6UU6 - chains CCC and DDD of the 9 polymer chains in the assembly; structure by X-ray diffraction, 4.20 A resolution (low resolution: residue-level contacts below are approximate; hydrogen-bond / salt-bridge calls are withheld).

Chain CCC:
Molecule: DNA-directed RNA polymerase subunit beta
From: Escherichia coli
Notes: EC 2.7.7.6
Reference sequence: P0A8V4 (RPOB_ECO57); residues 1-1342 here = UniProt positions 1-1342
Chain sequence (1342 residues; numbered 1 to 1342; the number before each row is that of its first residue):
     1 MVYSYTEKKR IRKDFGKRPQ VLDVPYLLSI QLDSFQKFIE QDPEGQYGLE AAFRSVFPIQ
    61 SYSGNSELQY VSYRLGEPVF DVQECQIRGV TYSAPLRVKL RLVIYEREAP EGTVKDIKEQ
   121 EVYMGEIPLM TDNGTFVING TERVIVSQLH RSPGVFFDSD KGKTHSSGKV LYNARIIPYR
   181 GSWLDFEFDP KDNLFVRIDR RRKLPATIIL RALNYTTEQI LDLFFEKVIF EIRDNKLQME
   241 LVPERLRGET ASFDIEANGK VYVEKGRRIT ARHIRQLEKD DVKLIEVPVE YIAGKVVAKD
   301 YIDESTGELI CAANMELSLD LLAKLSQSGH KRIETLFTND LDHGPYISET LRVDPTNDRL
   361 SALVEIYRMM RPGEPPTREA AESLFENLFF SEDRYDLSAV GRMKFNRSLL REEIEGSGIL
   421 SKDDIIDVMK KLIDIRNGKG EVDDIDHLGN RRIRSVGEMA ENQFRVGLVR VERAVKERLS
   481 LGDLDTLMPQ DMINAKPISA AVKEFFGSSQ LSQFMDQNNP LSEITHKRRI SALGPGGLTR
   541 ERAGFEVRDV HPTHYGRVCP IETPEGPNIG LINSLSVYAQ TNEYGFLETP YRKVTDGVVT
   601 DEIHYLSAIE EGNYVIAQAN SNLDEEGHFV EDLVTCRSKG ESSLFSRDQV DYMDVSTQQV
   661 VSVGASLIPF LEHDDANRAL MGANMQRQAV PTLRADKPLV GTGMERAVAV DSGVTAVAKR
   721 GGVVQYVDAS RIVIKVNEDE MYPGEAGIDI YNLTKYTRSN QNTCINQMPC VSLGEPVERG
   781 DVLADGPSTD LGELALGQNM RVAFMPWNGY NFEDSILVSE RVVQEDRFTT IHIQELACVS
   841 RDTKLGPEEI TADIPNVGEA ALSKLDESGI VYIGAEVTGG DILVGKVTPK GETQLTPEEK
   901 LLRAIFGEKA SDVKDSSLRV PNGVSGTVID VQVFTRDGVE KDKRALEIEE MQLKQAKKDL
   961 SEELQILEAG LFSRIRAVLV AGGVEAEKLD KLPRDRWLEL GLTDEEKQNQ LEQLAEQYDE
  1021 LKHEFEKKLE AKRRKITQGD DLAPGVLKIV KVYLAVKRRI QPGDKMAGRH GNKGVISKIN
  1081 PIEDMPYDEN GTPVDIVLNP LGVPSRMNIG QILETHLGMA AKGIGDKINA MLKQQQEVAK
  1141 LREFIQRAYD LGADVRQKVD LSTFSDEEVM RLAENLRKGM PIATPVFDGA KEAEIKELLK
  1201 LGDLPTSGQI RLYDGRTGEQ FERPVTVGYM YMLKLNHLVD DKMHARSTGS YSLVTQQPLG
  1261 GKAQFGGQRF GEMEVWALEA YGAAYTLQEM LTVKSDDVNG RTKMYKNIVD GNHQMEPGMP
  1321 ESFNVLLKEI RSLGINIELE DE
Not modelled in the structure: 1

Chain DDD:
Molecule: DNA-directed RNA polymerase subunit beta'
From: Escherichia coli
Notes: EC 2.7.7.6
Reference sequence: P0A8T7 (RPOC_ECOLI); residues 1-1407 here = UniProt positions 1-1407
Chain sequence (1407 residues; row label = number of the first residue in the row):
     1 MKDLLKFLKA QTKTEEFDAI KIALASPDMI RSWSFGEVKK PETINYRTFK PERDGLFCAR
    61 IFGPVKDYEC LCGKYKRLKH RGVICEKCGV EVTQTKVRRE RMGHIELASP TAHIWFLKSL
   121 PSRIGLLLDM PLRDIERVLY FESYVVIEGG MTNLERQQIL TEEQYLDALE EFGDEFDAKM
   181 GAEAIQALLK SMDLEQECEQ LREELNETNS ETKRKKLTKR IKLLEAFVQS GNKPEWMILT
   241 VLPVLPPDLR PLVPLDGGRF ATSDLNDLYR RVINRNNRLK RLLDLAAPDI IVRNEKRMLQ
   301 EAVDALLDNG RRGRAITGSN KRPLKSLADM IKGKQGRFRQ NLLGKRVDYS GRSVITVGPY
   361 LRLHQCGLPK KMALELFKPF IYGKLELRGL ATTIKAAKKM VEREEAVVWD ILDEVIREHP
   421 VLLNRAPTLH RLGIQAFEPV LIEGKAIQLH PLVCAAYNAD FDGDQMAVHV PLTLEAQLEA
   481 RALMMSTNNI LSPANGEPII VPSQDVVLGL YYMTRDCVNA KGEGMVLTGP KEAERLYRSG
   541 LASLHARVKV RITEYEKDAN GELVAKTSLK DTTVGRAILW MIVPKGLPYS IVNQALGKKA
   601 ISKMLNTCYR ILGLKPTVIF ADQIMYTGFA YAARSGASVG IDDMVIPEKK HEIISEAEAE
   661 VAEIQEQFQS GLVTAGERYN KVIDIWAAAN DRVSKAMMDN LQTETVINRD GQEEKQVSFN
   721 SIYMMADSGA RGSAAQIRQL AGMRGLMAKP DGSIIETPIT ANFREGLNVL QYFISTHGAR
   781 KGLADTALKT ANSGYLTRRL VDVAQDLVVT EDDCGTHEGI MMTPVIEGGD VKEPLRDRVL
   841 GRVTAEDVLK PGTADILVPR NTLLHEQWCD LLEENSVDAV KVRSVVSCDT DFGVCAHCYG
   901 RDLARGHIIN KGEAIGVIAA QSIGEPGTQL TMRTFHIGGA ASRAAAESSI QVKNKGSIKL
   961 SNVKSVVNSS GKLVITSRNT ELKLIDEFGR TKESYKVPYG AVLAKGDGEQ VAGGETVANW
  1021 DPHTMPVITE VSGFVRFTDM IDGQTITRQT DELTGLSSLV VLDSAERTAG GKDLRPALKI
  1081 VDAQGNDVLI PGTDMPAQYF LPGKAIVQLE DGVQISSGDT LARIPQESGG TKDITGGLPR
  1141 VADLFEARRP KEPAILAEIS GIVSFGKETK GKRRLVITPV DGSDPYEEMI PKWRQLNVFE
  1201 GERVERGDVI SDGPEAPHDI LRLRGVHAVT RYIVNEVQDV YRLQGVKIND KHIEVIVRQM
  1261 LRKATIVNAG SSDFLEGEQV EYSRVKIANR ELEANGKVGA TYSRDLLGIT KASLATESFI
  1321 SAASFQETTR VLTEAAVAGK RDELRGLKEN VIVGRLIPAG TGYAYHQDRM RRRAAGEAPA
  1381 APQVTAEDAS ASLAELLNAG LGGSDNE
Not modelled in the structure: 1-14, 1377-1407
Metal / ion sites: Zn2+ site 1: C72, C85, C88; Mg2+ site 1: D460, D462, D464 (together with UTP); Mg2+ site 2: D460 (together with UTP); Zn2+ site 2: C814, C898
Residues lining bound ligands: UTP: R425, A426, P427, N458, D460, D462, D464, T786, Q929, M932, R933, H936

Chain CCC / chain DDD interface:
Residue-residue contacts (366; chain CCC residue first):
  S166(CCC) with K1151(DDD)
  S167(CCC) with S1064(DDD); A1065(DDD); K1072(DDD)
  G168(CCC) with A1065(DDD)
  K169(CCC) with A1065(DDD)
  R267(CCC) with R1048(DDD)
  R268(CCC) with R1048(DDD)
  F545(CCC) with K781(DDD); L788(DDD)
  R548(CCC) with R780(DDD); L788(DDD)
  D549(CCC) with P750(DDD); R780(DDD); K781(DDD)
  V550(CCC) with F773(DDD); T776(DDD); H777(DDD); R780(DDD)
  H551(CCC) with F773(DDD)
  P552(CCC) with F773(DDD)
  Y555(CCC) with L770(DDD); F773(DDD)
  P560(CCC) with F773(DDD); T776(DDD); R780(DDD)
  I561(CCC) with Y772(DDD)
  T563(CCC) with R780(DDD)
  G566(CCC) with A787(DDD)
  I569(CCC) with L783(DDD); A784(DDD)
  Q618(CCC) with V769(DDD); L770(DDD)
  S642(CCC) with L770(DDD)
  T657(CCC) with V769(DDD)
  V660(CCC) with V769(DDD); F773(DDD)
  L671(CCC) with Y772(DDD)
  E672(CCC) with G766(DDD); L767(DDD)
  H673(CCC) with F763(DDD); R764(DDD); E765(DDD); G766(DDD)
  D674(CCC) with F763(DDD); Y772(DDD)
  D675(CCC) with R744(DDD); F763(DDD); Y772(DDD)
  A676(CCC) with Y772(DDD); S775(DDD)
  N677(CCC) with A779(DDD); L783(DDD); H936(DDD)
  A679(CCC) with Y772(DDD)
  L680(CCC) with L783(DDD)
  F804(CCC) with A637(DDD); S638(DDD)
  M805(CCC) with A637(DDD)
  P806(CCC) with D505(DDD); A632(DDD); A633(DDD); A637(DDD)
  W807(CCC) with D505(DDD); A633(DDD)
  N808(CCC) with P359(DDD); F629(DDD); A633(DDD)
  G809(CCC) with V357(DDD); P359(DDD); F629(DDD)
  Y810(CCC) with P359(DDD); Y360(DDD)
  N811(CCC) with D505(DDD)
  F812(CCC) with V357(DDD); P451(DDD); F461(DDD); S503(DDD); Q504(DDD); D505(DDD); F629(DDD)
  E813(CCC) with A459(DDD); D460(DDD); F461(DDD); Q504(DDD); R731(DDD)
  D814(CCC) with D460(DDD)
  S815(CCC) with V357(DDD); F461(DDD)
  R841(CCC) with D256(DDD)
  Q894(CCC) with E69(DDD)
  Q1061(CCC) with K445(DDD)
  P1062(CCC) with A446(DDD)
  G1063(CCC) with V354(DDD); A446(DDD)
  K1065(CCC) with D462(DDD)
  K1073(CCC) with D462(DDD)
  G1074(CCC) with F461(DDD); D462(DDD)
  V1075(CCC) with V354(DDD); I355(DDD); T356(DDD); F461(DDD); D462(DDD); G463(DDD)
  I1076(CCC) with T356(DDD)
  S1077(CCC) with T356(DDD)
  N1099(CCC) with Q504(DDD); D505(DDD)
  P1100(CCC) with A637(DDD); V639(DDD); M725(DDD)
  L1101(CCC) with Q504(DDD); D505(DDD); M725(DDD); A730(DDD); R731(DDD)
  P1104(CCC) with M725(DDD); Q736(DDD); L740(DDD)
  S1105(CCC) with R731(DDD); Q736(DDD)
  R1106(CCC) with D460(DDD); R731(DDD)
  M1107(CCC) with Q736(DDD); Q739(DDD); F763(DDD)
  I1109(CCC) with I641(DDD); M644(DDD); L740(DDD)
  I1112(CCC) with V639(DDD); I641(DDD)
  L1113(CCC) with I641(DDD)
  H1116(CCC) with G640(DDD); I641(DDD)
  F1187(CCC) with L767(DDD); N768(DDD); V769(DDD); Y772(DDD)
  E1192(CCC) with I641(DDD); D642(DDD); R764(DDD)
  K1196(CCC) with D642(DDD)
  Q1209(CCC) with G640(DDD); D643(DDD)
  E1219(CCC) with R634(DDD)
  F1221(CCC) with A633(DDD); R634(DDD)
  E1222(CCC) with Y512(DDD); Y537(DDD); R634(DDD); S635(DDD)
  R1223(CCC) with Y512(DDD); S635(DDD); G636(DDD); A637(DDD); F719(DDD); S721(DDD)
  P1224(CCC) with G636(DDD)
  V1225(CCC) with G636(DDD); S638(DDD)
  T1226(CCC) with S638(DDD); V639(DDD); G640(DDD)
  V1239(CCC) with S353(DDD); K445(DDD)
  D1240(CCC) with K445(DDD)
  K1242(CCC) with R352(DDD); V354(DDD); Q465(DDD)
  M1243(CCC) with R352(DDD); M372(DDD); K445(DDD)
  H1244(CCC) with G351(DDD); R352(DDD)
  A1245(CCC) with M372(DDD)
  R1246(CCC) with D348(DDD); Y349(DDD); S350(DDD); L376(DDD)
  S1247(CCC) with D348(DDD); Y349(DDD); E375(DDD); L376(DDD); K378(DDD)
  T1248(CCC) with D348(DDD); Y349(DDD)
  Y1251(CCC) with D348(DDD)
  L1253(CCC) with R99(DDD); V253(DDD)
  V1254(CCC) with R99(DDD); D248(DDD); R337(DDD)
  T1255(CCC) with N341(DDD)
  Q1256(CCC) with R99(DDD)
  Q1257(CCC) with N341(DDD); K345(DDD); R346(DDD)
  P1258(CCC) with R346(DDD); V347(DDD); D348(DDD)
  L1259(CCC) with R346(DDD)
  G1260(CCC) with R346(DDD)
  G1267(CCC) with R346(DDD); V347(DDD); S350(DDD)
  Q1268(CCC) with R346(DDD); V347(DDD); S350(DDD); G351(DDD); R352(DDD)
  R1269(CCC) with R339(DDD); Q340(DDD); G344(DDD); K345(DDD); R346(DDD)
  F1270(CCC) with G344(DDD); K345(DDD); V347(DDD); H469(DDD)
  E1272(CCC) with R339(DDD); L343(DDD); R798(DDD)
  M1273(CCC) with T428(DDD)
  E1274(CCC) with N424(DDD); T428(DDD); I434(DDD)
  V1275(CCC) with L343(DDD)
  W1276(CCC) with R798(DDD); V801(DDD); V917(DDD); Q921(DDD); K1348(DDD)
  A1277(CCC) with T428(DDD); R431(DDD); I434(DDD); Q921(DDD)
  L1278(CCC) with M484(DDD)
  E1279(CCC) with A914(DDD); L1347(DDD)
  A1280(CCC) with R431(DDD); E913(DDD); V917(DDD); I918(DDD)
  Y1281(CCC) with R431(DDD); L432(DDD); I434(DDD); M484(DDD); N489(DDD)
  G1282(CCC) with L483(DDD); A1359(DDD); G1360(DDD); T1361(DDD)
  A1283(CCC) with E479(DDD); M484(DDD); I1357(DDD)
  A1284(CCC) with E479(DDD); L1356(DDD); I1357(DDD); T1361(DDD); G1362(DDD)
  Y1285(CCC) with E475(DDD); E479(DDD); T1361(DDD)
  T1286(CCC) with L422(DDD); P471(DDD); A476(DDD); E479(DDD)
  L1287(CCC) with V1351(DDD); I1357(DDD)
  Q1288(CCC) with G1354(DDD); R1355(DDD); L1356(DDD)
  E1289(CCC) with P471(DDD); L472(DDD); T473(DDD); A476(DDD)
  M1290(CCC) with K345(DDD); V347(DDD); L422(DDD); H469(DDD)
  L1291(CCC) with K345(DDD); V1351(DDD)
  V1293(CCC) with D348(DDD)
  K1294(CCC) with V347(DDD); D348(DDD); V470(DDD); L472(DDD)
  S1295(CCC) with K345(DDD); R346(DDD); V347(DDD)
  D1296(CCC) with K345(DDD)
  M1304(CCC) with L472(DDD)
  Y1305(CCC) with Y349(DDD); Y382(DDD)
  I1308(CCC) with P379(DDD); F380(DDD); L472(DDD)
  V1309(CCC) with P379(DDD); Y382(DDD); G383(DDD)
  H1313(CCC) with F380(DDD); L472(DDD); T473(DDD); L474(DDD); Q477(DDD)
  Q1314(CCC) with T473(DDD)
  M1315(CCC) with T473(DDD)
  M1319(CCC) with E15(DDD); F17(DDD); V1353(DDD)
  P1320(CCC) with K345(DDD); V1353(DDD); G1354(DDD)
  E1321(CCC) with R99(DDD)
  S1322(CCC) with N341(DDD); L342(DDD); K345(DDD)
  F1323(CCC) with I1352(DDD)
  V1325(CCC) with L249(DDD); R337(DDD)
  L1326(CCC) with F338(DDD); L342(DDD)
  K1328(CCC) with E100(DDD); M102(DDD); L249(DDD)
  E1329(CCC) with M330(DDD); R337(DDD)
  I1330(CCC) with I331(DDD)
  R1331(CCC) with W33(DDD); P243(DDD)
  S1332(CCC) with M102(DDD); P243(DDD); L245(DDD); L327(DDD)
  L1333(CCC) with H113(DDD); W115(DDD); L307(DDD); L327(DDD)
  G1334(CCC) with A25(DDD)
  I1335(CCC) with I22(DDD); A23(DDD); W115(DDD)
  N1336(CCC) with K21(DDD); I22(DDD); A23(DDD); A25(DDD); M29(DDD); W33(DDD)
  I1337(CCC) with K21(DDD)
  E1338(CCC) with I20(DDD); K21(DDD)
  L1339(CCC) with A19(DDD); I20(DDD)
  E1340(CCC) with F17(DDD); D18(DDD); A19(DDD); K21(DDD); R1341(DDD)
  D1341(CCC) with E15(DDD); F17(DDD); D18(DDD)
  E1342(CCC) with E16(DDD); F17(DDD); D18(DDD); G1376(DDD)
Other interface residues (no listed pair), chain CCC (166 interface residues in all): R272, D340, H554, C559, E565, G570, N573, R637, R678, G1102, F1265, G1271, T1292, N1312, G1318
Other interface residues (no listed pair), chain DDD (189 interface residues in all): L24, K76, V244, P251, G257, Y269, A328, P369, K371, I394, Q435, C454, A467, R538, A630, M724, G732, D785, K789, I937, G938, L1053, T1054, T1068, A1336

In short:
166 residues of chain CCC and 189 residues of chain DDD are in contact. Bound to chain DDD: UTP. D460(DDD),
D462(DDD) and D464(DDD) coordinate Mg2+ site 1. C72(DDD), C85(DDD) and C88(DDD) coordinate Zn2+ site 1.
Here chain CCC is DNA-directed RNA polymerase subunit beta and chain DDD is DNA-directed RNA polymerase
subunit beta', both from Escherichia coli. Entry 6UU6 (E. coli sigma-S transcription initiation complex with a
4-nt RNA and a UTP ("Old" crystal soaked ...) was determined by X-ray diffraction (same publication as 6UTV,
6UTW, 6UTX, 6UTY, 6UTZ, 6UU0 and 11 further entries).
